Entry 8XUP (X-ray diffraction, 2.80 A resolution); this record covers chains E and J of the 6 polymer chains in the assembly.

# Chain E (and J)
Molecule: Murein DD-endopeptidase MepS/Murein LD-carboxypeptidase
Organism: Escherichia coli K-12
Notes: EC 3.4.-.-, 3.4.17.13; chain J of this document is another copy of the same molecule, construct and numbering; everything in this record applies to it too
Reference sequence: P0AFV4 (MEPS_ECOLI); residues 2-162 here correspond to UniProt positions 28-188 (UniProt number = residue number + 26)
Amino-acid sequence (168 residues; numbered 1 to 168; the number before each row is that of its first residue):
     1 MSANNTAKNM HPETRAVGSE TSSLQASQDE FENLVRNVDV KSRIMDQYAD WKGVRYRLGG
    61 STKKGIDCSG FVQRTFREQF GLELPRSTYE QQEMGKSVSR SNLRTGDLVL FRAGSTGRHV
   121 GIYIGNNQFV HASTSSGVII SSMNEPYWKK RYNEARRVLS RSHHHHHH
Disordered / not traced: 1-21, 114-116, 161-168 (chain J: 1-21, 161-164)
Sequence notes: initiating methionine (1); expression tag (163-168)
Curated features (UniProtKB/Swiss-Prot):
  - active site: C68 (Nucleophile), H119 (Proton acceptor), H131
From the paper describing this entry:
  - conformationally variable residues (order/disorder transition): S23 to V35, Q28 to D39
  - mutagenesis - D39A (0.39 +/- 0.11 uM): unchanged binding to Lipoprotein NlpI

# Interface between chain E and chain J
Residue-residue contacts (36; chain E residue first):
  L34(E) - L24(J)  hydrophobic
  N37(E) - L24(J)
  N37(E) - Q28(J)  hydrogen bond (backbone-side chain)
  V38(E) - S27(J)
  V38(E) - Q28(J)
  V38(E) - F31(J)
  D39(E) - F31(J)
  V40(E) - Q28(J)
  K41(E) - D29(J)  salt bridge
  K41(E) - E32(J)
  S42(E) - F31(J)
  S42(E) - E32(J)
  S42(E) - R36(J)  hydrogen bond (backbone-side chain)
  M45(E) - E32(J)
  M45(E) - R36(J)
  D46(E) - R36(J)  salt bridge
  Y48(E) - E78(J)  hydrogen bond (side chain-backbone)
  A49(E) - R36(J)
  A49(E) - R43(J)
  K52(E) - R43(J)
  K52(E) - D46(J)  salt bridge
  K52(E) - Q79(J)  hydrogen bond
  T105(E) - Q25(J)  hydrogen bond
  T105(E) - Q28(J)  hydrogen bond
  I124(E) - Q25(J)
  G125(E) - Q25(J)
  N126(E) - D29(J)  hydrogen bond
  Q128(E) - G81(J)
  Q128(E) - E83(J)
  S136(E) - K63(J)
  S136(E) - R74(J)  hydrogen bond
  I139(E) - R74(J)
  I139(E) - E78(J)
  I140(E) - R77(J)
  I140(E) - E78(J)
  E145(E) - R77(J)  salt bridge
Also at the interface, not in a pair above, chain E (25 interface residues in all): R104, Y123, S141, S142
Also at the interface, not in a pair above, chain J (20 interface residues in all): S23, D50, W51

# Overview
25 residues of chain E face 20 of chain J across their interface; the contacts include 8 hydrogen bonds and 4
salt bridges. Polar contacts include K41(E)-D29(J), D46(E)-R36(J) and K52(E)-D46(J). From UniProt: 3
active-site residues on chain E. From the paper: D39A of chain E leaves binding to Lipoprotein NlpI unchanged;
conformational variability at S23(E) and Q28(E).
Chain E and chain J are both Murein DD-endopeptidase MepS/Murein LD-carboxypeptidase (Escherichia coli K-12);
the structure, Crystal structure of lipoprotein NlpI in complex with MepS, was determined by X-ray diffraction
(same publication as 8XUD).
